8JC0 - chains d and e of the 8 polymer chains in the assembly; structure by electron microscopy, 3.40 A resolution.

[Chain d]
Protein: T-cell surface glycoprotein CD3 delta chain
Source organism: Homo sapiens
UniProtKB: P04234 (CD3D_HUMAN); residue numbers follow UniProt; this construct covers 1-171
Amino-acid sequence (171 residues; each row starts with the number of its first residue):
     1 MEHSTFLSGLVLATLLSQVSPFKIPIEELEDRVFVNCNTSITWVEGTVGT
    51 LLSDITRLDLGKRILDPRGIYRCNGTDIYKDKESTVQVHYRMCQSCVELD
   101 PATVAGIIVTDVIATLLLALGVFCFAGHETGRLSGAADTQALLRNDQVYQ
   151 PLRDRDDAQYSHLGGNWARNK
Disordered / not traced: 1-21, 127-171
Disulfides: Cys-37/Cys-73, Cys-93/Cys-96
Swiss-Prot annotation at these positions:
  - modified residue (Phosphotyrosine): Tyr-149, Tyr-160
  - glycosylation (N-linked (GlcNAc...) asparagine): Asn-38, Asn-74

[Chain e]
Protein: T-cell surface glycoprotein CD3 epsilon chain
Source organism: Homo sapiens
UniProtKB: P07766 (CD3E_HUMAN); numbering as in UniProt (aligned over 1-207)
Amino-acid sequence (207 residues; row label = number of the first residue in the row):
     1 MQSGTHWRVLGLCLLSVGVWGQDGNEEMGGITQTPYKVSISGTTVILTCP
    51 QYPGSEILWQHNDKNIGGDEDDKNIGSDEDHLSLKEFSELEQSGYYVCYP
   101 RGSKPEDANFYLYLRARVCENCMEMDVMSVATIVIVDICITGGLLLLVYY
   151 WSKNRKAKAKPVTRGAGAGGRQRGQNKERPPPVPNPDYEPIRKGQRDLYS
   201 GLNQRRI
Disordered / not traced: 1-32, 154-207
Disulfides: Cys-49/Cys-98, Cys-119/Cys-122

[Interface between chain d and chain e]
Contacting residue pairs - 61 pairs, chain d then chain e:
  Phe-22(d) with Glu-106(e), hydrogen bond (backbone-side chain)
  Lys-23(d) with Asp-63(e), salt bridge; Tyr-95(e); Tyr-111(e)
  Ile-24(d) with Tyr-95(e), hydrogen bond (backbone-side chain)
  Pro-25(d) with Tyr-95(e)
  Ile-26(d) with Tyr-113(e), hydrophobic
  Asp-66(d) with Glu-124(e)
  Ile-70(d) with Gln-33(e); Pro-35(e), hydrophobic; Phe-110(e), hydrophobic
  Glu-83(d) with Asn-109(e)
  Thr-85(d) with Gln-33(e), hydrogen bond; Asn-109(e), hydrogen bond (side chain-backbone); Phe-110(e); Tyr-111(e), hydrogen bond (backbone-backbone)
  Val-86(d) with Tyr-111(e)
  Gln-87(d) with Pro-35(e); Tyr-36(e); Phe-110(e); Tyr-111(e), hydrogen bond (backbone-backbone); Leu-112(e); Tyr-113(e), hydrogen bond (backbone-backbone)
  Val-88(d) with Tyr-113(e)
  His-89(d) with Val-38(e); Tyr-113(e), hydrogen bond (backbone-backbone); Leu-114(e); Arg-115(e), hydrogen bond (backbone-backbone)
  Tyr-90(d) with Arg-115(e)
  Arg-91(d) with Ile-40(e); Arg-115(e), hydrogen bond (backbone-backbone); Ala-116(e); Arg-117(e), hydrogen bond (backbone-backbone)
  Met-92(d) with Glu-89(e); Arg-115(e); Arg-117(e)
  Cys-93(d) with Arg-117(e), hydrogen bond (backbone-side chain); Glu-124(e)
  Ser-95(d) with Met-125(e), hydrogen bond (backbone-backbone)
  Cys-96(d) with Met-123(e); Glu-124(e)
  Val-97(d) with Cys-122(e); Met-123(e), hydrogen bond (backbone-backbone); Met-125(e), hydrophobic
  Glu-98(d) with Glu-120(e); Asn-121(e); Cys-122(e)
  Leu-99(d) with Asn-121(e), hydrogen bond (backbone-backbone); Met-123(e), hydrophobic
  Pro-101(d) with Asn-121(e)
  Asp-111(d) with Asp-137(e)
  Thr-115(d) with Thr-141(e), hydrogen bond; Leu-144(e)
  Leu-118(d) with Leu-145(e)
  Ala-119(d) with Leu-144(e), hydrophobic; Leu-145(e), hydrophobic; Val-148(e)
  Val-122(d) with Leu-145(e), hydrophobic; Tyr-149(e), hydrophobic
  Phe-123(d) with Val-148(e), hydrophobic
  Ala-126(d) with Ser-152(e)
Also at the interface, not in a pair above, chain d (34 interface residues in all): Tyr-79, Lys-82, Gln-94, Leu-116
Also at the interface, not in a pair above, chain e (32 interface residues in all): Ala-108

[Summary]
34 residues of chain d and 32 residues of chain e are in contact, with 16 hydrogen bonds and 1 salt bridge.
Polar contacts include Lys-23(d)/Asp-63(e), Phe-22(d)/Glu-106(e) and Ile-24(d)/Tyr-95(e).
Here chain d is T-cell surface glycoprotein CD3 delta chain and chain e is T-cell surface glycoprotein CD3
epsilon chain, both from Homo sapiens. Entry 8JC0 (V gamma9 V delta2 TCR and CD3 complex in LMNG) was
determined by electron microscopy (same publication as 8JBV, 8JCB, 8WXE, 8WY0, 8WYI and 8YC0).
